Entry 6TD5 (electron microscopy, 3.20 A resolution); this record covers chains d and e of the 28 polymer chains in the assembly.

[Chain d]
Name: Proteasome endopeptidase complex
From: Leishmania donovani
Notes: EC 3.4.25.1
Sequence (248 residues; numbered 1 to 248; the number before each row is that of its first residue):
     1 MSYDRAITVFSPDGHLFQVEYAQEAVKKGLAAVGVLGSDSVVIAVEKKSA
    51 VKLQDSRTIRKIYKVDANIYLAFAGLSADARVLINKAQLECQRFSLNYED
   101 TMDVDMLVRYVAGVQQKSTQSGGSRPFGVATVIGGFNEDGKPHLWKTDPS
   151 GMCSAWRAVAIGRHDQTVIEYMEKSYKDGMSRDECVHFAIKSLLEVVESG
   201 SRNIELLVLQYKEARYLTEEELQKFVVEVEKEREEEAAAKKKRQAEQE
Unresolved in the structure: 1, 242-248

[Chain e]
Name: Proteasome subunit alpha type
From: Leishmania donovani
Notes: EC 3.4.25.1
Sequence (344 residues; numbered 1 to 344; the number before each row is that of its first residue):
     1 MLLPRLFSFPVCWSRALSLVCVYHVSLSFPSNSRRLCATPLLPLPCLCKL
    51 PAGHSPRKRCLFSFLSCFLDLTYFCIISFLHSVSCHLCFPLRRTRARHPI
   101 MFTSKSEYDRGVNTFSPEGRIFQIEYAVEAIKLGSTSLGIRTPEGVVLAA
   151 EKRVPSTLVVPSSMSKIMEVDSHIAAVMSGMVADARILVEHARVESQNHR
   201 FTYNEPMSVESCTLATCDLSIQFGESGGRRKLMSRPFGVSLLIAGVDEKG
   251 PQLWQTDPSGTHTRYDAQAIGGGAEAAQSVFTERYHRNMTLEEGETLAVD
   301 ILKQVMEDQLSPENIEVAVVRADDGKLHMYTPTEIKAIMSRMPE
Unresolved in the structure: 1-106, 342-344

[How chain d and chain e interact]
Contacting residue pairs (54; chain d residue first):
  Asp-4(d) / Glu-225(e)
  Asp-4(d) / Gly-227(e)  hydrogen bond (side chain-backbone)
  Asp-4(d) / Lys-231(e)  salt bridge
  Ala-6(d) / Tyr-108(e)
  Ala-6(d) / Val-112(e)  hydrophobic
  Ala-6(d) / Ser-234(e)
  Ile-7(d) / Tyr-108(e)  hydrogen bond (backbone-side chain)
  Thr-8(d) / Ser-234(e)
  Thr-8(d) / Arg-235(e)
  Val-9(d) / Gln-123(e)
  Phe-10(d) / Gln-123(e)  hydrogen bond (backbone-side chain)
  Phe-10(d) / Tyr-126(e)  hydrophobic
  Phe-10(d) / Arg-235(e)
  Phe-10(d) / Pro-236(e)
  Ser-11(d) / Tyr-126(e)
  Pro-12(d) / Tyr-126(e)  hydrophobic
  Pro-12(d) / Glu-129(e)
  Asp-13(d) / Glu-129(e)
  Asp-13(d) / Leu-133(e)
  Gly-14(d) / Tyr-126(e)
  Gly-14(d) / Ala-130(e)
  His-15(d) / Leu-133(e)
  Leu-16(d) / Met-181(e)  hydrophobic
  Leu-16(d) / Arg-235(e)
  Gln-18(d) / Tyr-108(e)
  Gln-116(d) / Ala-183(e)
  Gln-116(d) / Asp-184(e)
  Gln-116(d) / Arg-235(e)
  Thr-119(d) / Arg-235(e)  hydrogen bond (backbone-side chain)
  Gln-120(d) / Met-233(e)
  Gln-120(d) / Ser-234(e)
  Gln-120(d) / Arg-235(e)  hydrogen bond (side chain-backbone)
  Gln-120(d) / Phe-237(e)
  Ser-121(d) / Ser-234(e)  hydrogen bond (backbone-side chain)
  Ser-150(d) / Ala-183(e)
  Gly-151(d) / Ala-183(e)
  Met-152(d) / Val-182(e)  hydrophobic
  Ser-154(d) / Met-164(e)
  Ala-155(d) / Val-159(e)
  Ala-155(d) / Val-160(e)  hydrogen bond (backbone-backbone)
  Ala-155(d) / Ser-163(e)  hydrogen bond (backbone-side chain)
  Trp-156(d) / Pro-155(e)  hydrophobic
  Trp-156(d) / Ser-156(e)
  Trp-156(d) / Leu-158(e)
  Trp-156(d) / Val-159(e)  hydrophobic
  Arg-157(d) / Thr-157(e)  hydrogen bond (side chain-backbone)
  Arg-157(d) / Leu-158(e)  hydrogen bond (backbone-backbone)
  Ala-158(d) / Leu-158(e)
  Ile-169(d) / Ser-156(e)
  Ile-169(d) / Leu-158(e)
  Met-172(d) / Leu-158(e)
  Glu-173(d) / Ser-156(e)  hydrogen bond
  Glu-173(d) / Thr-157(e)
  Glu-173(d) / Leu-158(e)
Also at the interface, not in a pair above, chain d (35 interface residues in all): Ser-2, Arg-5, Phe-17, Gly-122, Trp-145, Cys-153, Tyr-176
Also at the interface, not in a pair above, chain e (34 interface residues in all): Glu-107, Ala-127, Ile-187, Gly-224, Ser-226, Gly-228, Gly-238

[In short]
Chain d and chain e form an interface of 35 and 34 residues respectively; the contacts include 11 hydrogen
bonds and 1 salt bridge. Polar contacts include Asp-4(d)/Lys-231(e), Asp-4(d)/Gly-227(e) and
Ile-7(d)/Tyr-108(e).
Here chain d is Proteasome endopeptidase complex and chain e is Proteasome subunit alpha type, both from
Leishmania donovani. Entry 6TD5 (Leishmania tarentolae proteasome 20S subunit complexed with LXE408 and
bortezomib) was determined by electron microscopy together with 6TCZ from the same study.
